Entry 2CZI (X-ray diffraction, 3.00 A resolution); this record covers chain A.

[Chain A]
Protein: Inositol monophosphatase 2
Source organism: Homo sapiens
Notes: EC 3.1.3.25
Reference sequence: O14732 (IMPA2_HUMAN); residues 1-288 here = UniProt positions 1-288
Amino-acid sequence (299 residues; row label = number of the first residue in the row; numbers below 1 keep their minus sign (Gly-10 is residue -10)):
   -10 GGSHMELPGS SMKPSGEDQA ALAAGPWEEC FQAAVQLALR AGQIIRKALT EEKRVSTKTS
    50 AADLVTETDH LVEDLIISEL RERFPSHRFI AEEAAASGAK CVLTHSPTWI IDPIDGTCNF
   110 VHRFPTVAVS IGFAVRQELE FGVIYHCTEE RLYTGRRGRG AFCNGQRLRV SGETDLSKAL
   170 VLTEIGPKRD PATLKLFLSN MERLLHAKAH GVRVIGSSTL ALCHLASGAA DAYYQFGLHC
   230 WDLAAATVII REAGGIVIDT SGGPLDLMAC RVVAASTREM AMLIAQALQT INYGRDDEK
Not modelled in the structure: -10 to 14, 42-45, 84-88, 283-288
Disulfide bonds: Cys90-Cys229
Differences from the reference sequence: cloning artifact (-10 to 0)
Ion coordination: Ca2+ site 1: Glu81, Asp101, Ile103 (together with phosphate ion); Ca2+ site 2: Asp101, Asp104, Asp231 (together with phosphate ion)
Swiss-Prot annotation at these positions:
  - binding site (Mg(2+)): Glu81, Asp101, Ile103, Asp104, Asp231
  - binding site (substrate): Glu81, Ile103 to Thr106, Gly205 to Ser207, Gln224, Asp231
  - mutagenesis: Asp104 (D104N: Loss of activity)

[In short]
Glu81, Asp101 and Ile103 coordinate Ca2+ site 1. Asp101, Asp104 and Asp231 coordinate Ca2+ site 2. Curated
annotation (UniProt) lists 5 Mg2+-binding residues, 10 substrate-binding residues and one mutagenesis site.
Chain A is Inositol monophosphatase 2 (Homo sapiens); the structure, Crystal structure of human myo-inositol
monophosphatase 2 (IMPA2) with calcium and phosphate ions, was determined by X-ray diffraction (same
publication as 2DDK, 2CZH and 2CZK).
